PDB entry 3U31 | X-ray diffraction, 2.20 A resolution | chains A and B

== Chain A ==
Protein: Transcriptional regulatory protein sir2 homologue
Source organism: Plasmodium falciparum
Notes: EC 3.5.1.17
Reference sequence: Q8IE47 (Q8IE47_PLAF7); residue numbers follow UniProt; this construct covers 1-273
Chain sequence (290 residues; each row starts with the number of its first residue; numbers below 1 keep their minus sign (Gly-16 is residue -16)):
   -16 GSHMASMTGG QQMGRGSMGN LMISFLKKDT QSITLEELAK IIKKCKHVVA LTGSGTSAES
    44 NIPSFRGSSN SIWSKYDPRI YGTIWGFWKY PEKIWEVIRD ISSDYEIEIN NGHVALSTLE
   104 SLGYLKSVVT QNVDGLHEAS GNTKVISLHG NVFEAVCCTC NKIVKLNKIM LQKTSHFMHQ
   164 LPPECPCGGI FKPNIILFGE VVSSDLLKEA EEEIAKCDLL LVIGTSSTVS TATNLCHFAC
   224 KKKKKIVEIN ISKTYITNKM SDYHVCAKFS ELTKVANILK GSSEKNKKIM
Unresolved in the structure: -16 to 9, 273
Differences from the reference sequence: expression tag (-16 to 0)
Ion coordination: Zn2+: Cys140, Cys143, Cys168, Cys170
Residues lining bound ligands: NAD (nicotinamide-adenine-dinucleotide): Gly36, Ser37, Gly38, Ala41, Glu42, Ser47, Arg49, Gln114, Phe181, Gly207, Thr208, Ser209, Ser210, Thr211, Val212, Ile232, Asn233, Ile234, Ser235, Thr237, Ala250, Lys251, Phe252
From the paper describing this entry:
  - binding site for histone 3 myristoyl lysine 9 peptide (chain B): Trp56, Ile84, Ile90, Val116, Val135, Phe136, Ile178

== Chain B ==
Protein: histone 3 myristoyl lysine 9 peptide
Chain sequence (12 residues; numbered 4 to 15; the number before each row is that of its first residue):
     4 KQTARKSTGG WW
Unresolved in the structure: 4-5, 12-15
Modified residues: Lys9 (n~6~-tetradecanoyl-l-lysine; MYK)

== How chain A and chain B interact ==
Pairs across the interface - 23 pairs, chain A then chain B:
  Ile84(A) - Lys9(B)
  Ser85(A) - Lys9(B)
  Val116(A) - Lys9(B)
  Asp117(A) - Lys9(B)
  His132(A) - Lys9(B)
  Ile179(A) - Lys9(B)
  Leu180(A) - Lys9(B)
  Phe181(A) - Lys9(B)
  Phe181(A) - Ser10(B)
  Phe181(A) - Thr11(B)
  Gly182(A) - Arg8(B)  hydrogen bond (backbone-side chain)
  Gly182(A) - Lys9(B)  hydrogen bond (backbone-backbone)
  Glu183(A) - Arg8(B)
  Glu183(A) - Lys9(B)  hydrogen bond (backbone-backbone)
  Val184(A) - Ala7(B)
  Val185(A) - Ala7(B)  hydrogen bond (backbone-backbone)
  Leu190(A) - Ala7(B)  hydrophobic
  Thr211(A) - Thr11(B)
  Val212(A) - Lys9(B)
  Val212(A) - Ser10(B)
  Ser213(A) - Arg8(B)  hydrogen bond (side chain-backbone)
  Ser213(A) - Lys9(B)
  Ser213(A) - Ser10(B)  hydrogen bond (backbone-backbone)
Also at the interface, not in a pair above, chain A (27 interface residues in all): Trp56, Tyr64, Val80, Ile81, Ile90, Gln114, Val135, Phe136, Lys151, Ile178, Thr214
Also at the interface, not in a pair above, chain B (6 interface residues in all): Thr6

== In short ==
Chain A and chain B form an interface of 27 and 6 residues respectively, with 6 hydrogen bonds. Polar pairs
include Gly182(A)-Arg8(B), Ser213(A)-Arg8(B) and Gly182(A)-Lys9(B). Bound to chain A: NAD. From the paper: a
binding site for histone 3 myristoyl lysine 9 peptide (chain B) at Trp56(A), Ile84(A) and Ile90(A) among
others.
Chain A is Transcriptional regulatory protein sir2 homologue (Plasmodium falciparum) and chain B is histone 3
myristoyl lysine 9 peptide; the structure, Plasmodium falciparum Sir2A preferentially hydrolyzes medium and
long chain fatty acyl lysine, was determined by X-ray diffraction.
